Entry 8Q3X (X-ray diffraction, 2.30 A resolution); this record covers chains AAA and III of the 11 polymer chains in the assembly.

[Chain AAA]
Protein: Histone H3.1
Organism: Homo sapiens
UniProt: P68431 (H31_HUMAN); residues 38-135 here correspond to UniProt positions 39-136 (UniProt number = residue number + 1)
Chain sequence (98 residues; each row starts with the number of its first residue):
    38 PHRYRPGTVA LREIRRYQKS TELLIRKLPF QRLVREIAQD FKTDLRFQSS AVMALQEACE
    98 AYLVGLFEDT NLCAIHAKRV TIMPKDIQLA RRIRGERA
Metal / ion sites: gold ion near His113 (its only coordinating residue here)
Ligand contacts: 4-diphenylphosphanylbenzoic acid (XIS): Leu109, Ile112, His113
From the paper describing this entry:
  - gold ion coordination: His113

[Chain III]
Molecule: 145-nt DNA strand
Organism: Homo sapiens
Sequence (145 nucleotides; row label = number of the first residue in the row; numbers below 1 keep their minus sign (DA-72 is residue -72)):
   -72 ATCAATATCC ACCTGCAGAT ACTACCAAAA GTGTATTTGG AAACTGCTCC ATCAAAAGGC
   -12 ATGTTCAGCT GAATCAGCTG AACATGCCTT TTGATGGAGC AGTTTCCAAA TACACTTTTG
    48 GTAGTATCTG CAGGTGGATA TTGAT

[Chain AAA / chain III interface]
Pairs across the interface (30; chain AAA residue first):
  His39(AAA) with DG70(III), hydrogen bond to the sugar
  Arg40(AAA) with DT-8(III), base contact; DG70(III), sugar contact
  Tyr41(AAA) with DT69(III), phosphate contact; DG70(III), phosphate contact
  Arg42(AAA) with DA-6(III), phosphate contact; DG-5(III), salt bridge to the phosphate; DG70(III), hydrogen bond to the phosphate; DA71(III), salt bridge to the phosphate
  Pro43(AAA) with DA-6(III), phosphate contact; DG-5(III), sugar contact
  Thr45(AAA) with DT69(III), phosphate contact; DG70(III), hydrogen bond to the phosphate
  Arg63(AAA) with DG-14(III), hydrogen bond to the phosphate; DC-13(III), phosphate contact
  Arg72(AAA) with DA-22(III), salt bridge to the phosphate
  Arg83(AAA) with DC-23(III), sugar contact; DA-22(III), hydrogen bond to the sugar
  Phe84(AAA) with DC-23(III), sugar contact; DA-22(III), hydrogen bond to the phosphate
  Gln85(AAA) with DC-23(III), phosphate contact
  Ser86(AAA) with DC-23(III), hydrogen bond to the phosphate
  Arg116(AAA) with DT-3(III), phosphate contact; DG-2(III), phosphate contact
  Val117(AAA) with DC-4(III), phosphate contact; DT-3(III), hydrogen bond to the phosphate
  Thr118(AAA) with DC-4(III), hydrogen bond to the phosphate; DT-3(III), hydrogen bond to the phosphate
  Met120(AAA) with DT-3(III), phosphate contact; DG-2(III), phosphate contact
Also at the interface, not in a pair above, chain AAA (18 interface residues in all): Leu82, Lys115

[In short]
18 residues of chain AAA face 13 of chain III across their interface; the contacts include 10 hydrogen bonds
and 3 salt bridges. Polar pairs include His39(AAA)-DG70(III), Arg83(AAA)-DA-22(III) and Arg42(AAA)-DG70(III).
Bound to chain AAA: 4-diphenylphosphanylbenzoic acid. The paper reports gold ion coordination by His113(AAA).
Here chain AAA is Histone H3.1 and chain III is a 145-nt DNA strand, both from Homo sapiens. Entry 8Q3X
(Structure of Nucleosome Core with a Bound Metallopeptide Conjugate (Kaposi Sarcoma Associated Herpesvirus
LANA Peptide-Au[I] Compound)) was determined by X-ray diffraction together with 8Q36, 8Q3E and 8Q3M from the
same study.
